9D2T - chains B and C of the 4 polymer chains in the assembly; structure by X-ray diffraction, 2.80 A resolution.

[Chain B (and C)]
Molecule: L-threonine dehydratase biosynthetic IlvA
Organism: Staphylococcus aureus
Notes: EC 4.3.1.19; fragment: Regulatory domain; chain C of this document is another copy of the same molecule, construct and numbering; everything in this record applies to it too
Reference sequence: Q2FF63 (ILVA_STAA3); residues 336-422 here = UniProt positions 336-422
Sequence (107 residues; each row starts with the number of its first residue):
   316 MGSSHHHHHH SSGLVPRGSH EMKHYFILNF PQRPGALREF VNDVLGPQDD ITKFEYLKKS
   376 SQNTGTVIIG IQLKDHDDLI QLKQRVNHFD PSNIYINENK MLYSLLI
Not modelled in the structure: 316-336, 372-379 (chain C: 316-334, 376-378)
Construct notes: initiating methionine (316); expression tag (317-335)
Reported in the primary citation:
  - contacts within the chain: Leu352-Val356

[How chain B and chain C interact]
Contacting residue pairs (9):
  Ile409(B) with Leu420(C), hydrophobic
  Asn414(B) with Met416(C), hydrogen bond
  Met416(B) with Asn414(C); Leu417(C), hydrophobic
  Leu417(B) with Met416(C), hydrophobic
  Leu420(B) with Ile342(C), hydrophobic; Lys373(C); Thr381(C); Ile409(C), hydrophobic
Other interface residues (no listed pair), chain B (6 interface residues in all): Leu421

[In short]
6 residues of chain B and 8 residues of chain C are in contact; the contacts include 1 hydrogen bond. Its one
hydrogen-bonded contact is Asn414(B)-Met416(C). The paper reports contacts within the chain involving
Leu352(B) and Val356(B).
Both chains are L-threonine dehydratase biosynthetic IlvA (Staphylococcus aureus). Entry 9D2T (Crystal
structure of S. aureus Threonine deaminase regulatory domain) was determined by X-ray diffraction, deposited
together with 9D2Q, 9D2R and 9D2S.
